PDB entry 7PJF | X-ray diffraction, 1.86 A resolution | chains A and B of the 3 polymer chains in the assembly

== Chain A ==
Protein: Tubulin alpha-1B chain
Organism: Homo sapiens
Reference sequence: P68363 (TBA1B_HUMAN); residues 1-451 here = UniProt positions 1-451
Chain sequence (451 residues; each row starts with the number of its first residue):
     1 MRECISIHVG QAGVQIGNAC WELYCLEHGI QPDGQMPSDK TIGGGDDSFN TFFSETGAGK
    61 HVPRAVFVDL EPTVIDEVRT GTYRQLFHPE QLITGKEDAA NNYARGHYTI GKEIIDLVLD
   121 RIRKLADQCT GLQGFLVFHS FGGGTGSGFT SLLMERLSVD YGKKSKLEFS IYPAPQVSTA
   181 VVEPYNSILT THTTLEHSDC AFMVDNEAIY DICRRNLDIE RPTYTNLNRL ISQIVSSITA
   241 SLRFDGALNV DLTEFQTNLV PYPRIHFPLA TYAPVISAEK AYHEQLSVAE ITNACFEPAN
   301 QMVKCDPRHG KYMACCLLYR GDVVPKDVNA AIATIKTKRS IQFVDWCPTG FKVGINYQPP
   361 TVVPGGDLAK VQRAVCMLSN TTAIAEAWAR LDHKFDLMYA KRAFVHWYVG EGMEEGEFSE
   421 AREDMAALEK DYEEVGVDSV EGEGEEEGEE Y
Unresolved in the structure: 1, 38-46, 280-284, 347-348, 437-451
Residues lining bound ligands: GTP (guanosine-5'-triphosphate): Val9, Gly10, Gln11, Ala12, Gln15, Ile16, Asp69, Asp98, Ala99, Ala100, Asn101, Asn102, Ser140, Gly142, Gly143, Gly144, Thr145, Gly146, Ile171, Pro173, Val177, Glu183, Asn206, Tyr224, Leu227, Asn228, Ile231
Curated features (UniProtKB/Swiss-Prot):
  - motif: Met1 to Cys4 (MREC motif)
  - active site: Glu254
  - binding site (GTP): Gly10, Gln11, Ala12, Gln15, Glu71, Ala99, Ser140, Gly143, Gly144, Thr145, Gly146, Thr179, Glu183, Asn206, Tyr224, Asn228, Leu252
  - binding site (Mg(2+)): Glu71
  - site: Tyr451 (Involved in polymerization)
  - modified residue: Lys40 (N6,N6,N6-trimethyllysine), Ser48 (Phosphoserine), Ser232 (Phosphoserine), Tyr282 (3'-nitrotyrosine), Arg339 (Omega-N-methylarginine), Ser439 (Phosphoserine), Glu443 (5-glutamyl polyglutamate), Glu445 (5-glutamyl polyglutamate), Tyr451 (3'-nitrotyrosine)
  - cross-link (Glycyl lysine isopeptide (Lys-Gly)): Lys326 (interchain with G-Cter in ubiquitin), Lys370 (interchain with G-Cter in ubiquitin)
  - mutagenesis: Glu254 (E254A: Abolished GTPase activity; microtubules have an expanded lattice with a negative twist and display high binding to microtubule-end binding proteins such as MAPRE3 ...)

== Chain B ==
Protein: Tubulin beta-3 chain
Organism: Homo sapiens
Reference sequence: Q13509 (TBB3_HUMAN); the author numbering skips numbers that UniProt does not, so the offset changes along the chain: 1-42 = UniProt 1-42; 45-360 = UniProt 43-358; 369-460 = UniProt 359-450
Chain sequence (450 residues; numbered 1 to 460; 10 numbers in that range are skipped by the numbering (no residue carries them; nothing is unmodelled there); the number before each row is that of its first residue):
     1 MREIVHIQAG QCGNQIGAKF WEVISDEHGI DPSGNYVGDS DL
    45 QLERISVYYN EASSHKYVPR AILVDLEPGT MDSVRSGAFG HLFRPDNFIF GQSGAGNNWA
   105 KGHYTEGAEL VDSVLDVVRK ECENCDCLQG FQLTHSLGGG TGSGMGTLLI SKVREEYPDR
   165 IMNTFSVVPS PKVSDTVVEP YNATLSIHQL VENTDETYCI DNEALYDICF RTLKLATPTY
   225 GDLNHLVSAT MSGVTTSLRF PGQLNADLRK LAVNMVPFPR LHFFMPGFAP LTARGSQQYR
   285 ALTVPELTQQ MFDAKNMMAA CDPRHGRYLT VATVFRGRMS MKEVDEQMLA IQSKNSSYFV
   345 EWIPNNVKVA VCDIPP
   369 RGLKMSSTFI GNSTAIQELF KRISEQFTAM FRRKAFLHWY TGEGMDEMEF TEAESNMNDL
   429 VSEYQQYQDA TAEEEGEMYE DDEEESEAQG PK
Unresolved in the structure: 57-58, 441-460
Residues lining bound ligands: GTP (guanosine-5'-triphosphate): Gly10, Gln11, Cys12, Gln15, Ile16, Asp69, Gly98, Ala99, Gly100, Asn101, Asn102, Ser140, Gly142, Gly143, Gly144, Thr145, Gly146, Val171, Pro173, Val177, Ser178, Glu183, Asn206, Leu209, Tyr224, Leu227, Asn228
Curated features (UniProtKB/Swiss-Prot):
  - motif: Met1 to Ile4 (MREI motif)
  - binding site (GDP): Gly10, Gln11, Cys12, Gln15, Asn101, Ser140, Gly144, Thr145, Gly146, Asp179, Asn206, Tyr224, Asn228
  - binding site (GTP): Gln11, Glu71, Ser140, Gly144, Thr145, Gly146, Asn206, Asn228
  - binding site (Mg(2+)): Glu71
  - modified residue: Ser174 (Phosphoserine), Glu448 (5-glutamyl polyglutamate), Ser454 (Phosphoserine)
From the paper describing this entry:
  - specificity-determining residues: Ala250, Met259, Ala316, Ile378

== How chain A and chain B interact ==
Residue-residue contacts (54):
  Gln11(A) with Gln247(B)
  Lys96(A) with Met1(B), hydrogen bond (backbone-backbone); Asp130(B), salt bridge; Cys131(B)
  Glu97(A) with Met1(B); Cys131(B); Arg164(B), salt bridge
  Asp98(A) with Lys254(B), salt bridge
  Ala100(A) with Arg253(B); Lys254(B); Val257(B)
  Asn101(A) with Lys254(B)
  Arg105(A) with Arg253(B)
  Pro175(A) with Asn349(B)
  Ser178(A) with Lys352(B), hydrogen bond
  Thr179(A) with Gln247(B); Leu248(B); Asn258(B), hydrogen bond (backbone-side chain)
  Ala180(A) with Asn258(B); Lys352(B)
  Val181(A) with Asn258(B), hydrogen bond (backbone-side chain); Ile347(B), hydrophobic; Pro348(B); Lys352(B)
  Val182(A) with Val257(B), hydrophobic
  Glu220(A) with Lys326(B)
  Arg221(A) with Met325(B)
  Tyr224(A) with Gln247(B)
  Lys394(A) with Asn349(B), hydrogen bond
  Leu397(A) with Glu345(B); Trp346(B); Ala440(B), hydrophobic
  Met398(A) with Trp346(B); Pro348(B)
  Lys401(A) with Phe262(B); Trp346(B); Thr439(B), hydrogen bond (side chain-backbone); Ala440(B)
  Arg402(A) with Phe262(B)
  Ala403(A) with Pro261(B); Phe262(B), hydrophobic
  Phe404(A) with Val257(B); Asn258(B); Val260(B); Pro261(B), hydrogen bond (backbone-backbone); Thr314(B); Ile347(B), hydrophobic
  His406(A) with Val260(B); Pro261(B); Phe262(B); Pro263(B)
  Trp407(A) with Ala256(B); Val257(B); Val260(B), hydrogen bond (side chain-backbone)
Interface residues without a listed pair, chain A (26 interface residues in all): Glu411
Interface residues without a listed pair, chain B (30 interface residues in all): Leu132, Asn350, Tyr435, Ala438

== In short ==
26 residues of chain A face 30 of chain B across their interface, with 8 hydrogen bonds and 3 salt bridges.
Polar pairs include Lys96(A)-Asp130(B), Glu97(A)-Arg164(B) and Asp98(A)-Lys254(B). Ligands of chain A: GTP.
Chain B binds GTP. From the paper: specificity determinants Ala250(B), Met259(B) and Ala316(B) among others.
Chain A is Tubulin alpha-1B chain and chain B is Tubulin beta-3 chain, both from Homo sapiens; the structure,
Inhibiting parasite proliferation using a rationally designed anti-tubulin agent, was determined by X-ray
diffraction together with 7PJE from the same study.
